2HHH - chains A and E of the 21 polymer chains in the assembly; structure by X-ray diffraction, 3.35 A resolution.

# Chain A
Molecule: 16S ribosomal RNA
From: Thermus thermophilus
Sequence (1522 nucleotides; row label = number of the first residue in the row):
     1 UUUGUUGGAG AGUUUGAUCC UGGCUCAGGG UGAACGCUGG CGGCGUGCCU AAGACAUGCA
    61 AGUCGUGCGG GCCGCGGGGU UUUACUCCGU GGUCAGCGGC GGACGGGUGA GUAACGCGUG
   121 GGUGACCUAC CCGGAAGAGG GGGACAACCC GGGGAAACUC GGGCUAAUCC CCCAUGUGGA
   181 CCCGCCCCUU GGGGUGUGUC CAAAGGGCUU UGCCCGCUUC CGGAUGGGCC CGCGUCCCAU
   241 CAGCUAGUUG GUGGGGUAAU GGCCCACCAA GGCGACGACG GGUAGCCGGU CUGAGAGGAU
   301 GGCCGGCCAC AGGGGCACUG AGACACGGGC CCCACUCCUA CGGGAGGCAG CAGUUAGGAA
   361 UCUUCCGCAA UGGGCGCAAG CCUGACGGAG CGACGCCGCU UGGAGGAAGA AGCCCUUCGG
   421 GGUGUAAACU CCUGAACCCG GGACGAAACC CCCGACGAGG GGACUGACGG UACCGGGGUA
   481 AUAGCGCCGG CCAACUCCGU GCCAGCAGCC GCGGUAAUAC GGAGGGCGCG AGCGUUACCC
   541 GGAUUCACUG GGCGUAAAGG GCGUGUAGGC GGCCUGGGGC GUCCCAUGUG AAAGACCACG
   601 GCUCAACCGU GGGGGAGCGU GGGAUACGCU CAGGCUAGAC GGUGGGAGAG GGUGGUGGAA
   661 UUCCCGGAGU AGCGGUGAAA UGCGCAGAUA CCGGGAGGAA CGCCGAUGGC GAAGGCAGCC
   721 ACCUGGUCCA CCCGUGACGC UGAGGCGCGA AAGCGUGGGG AGCAAACCGG AUUAGAUACC
   781 CGGGUAGUCC ACGCCCUAAA CGAUGCGCGC UAGGUCUCUG GGUCUCCUGG GGGCCGAAGC
   841 UAACGCGUUA AGCGCGCCGC CUGGGGAGUA CGGCCGCAAG GCUGAAACUC AAAGGAAUUG
   901 ACGGGGGCCC GCACAAGCGG UGGAGCAUGU GGUUUAAUUC GAAGCAACGC GAAGAACCUU
   961 ACCAGGCCUU GACAUGCUAG GGAACCCGGG UGAAAGCCUG GGGUGCCCCG CGAGGGGAGC
  1021 CCUAGCACAG GUGCUGCAUG GCCGUCGUCA GCUCGUGCCG UGAGGUGUUG GGUUAAGUCC
  1081 CGCAACGAGC GCAACCCCCG CCGUUAGUUG CCAGCGGUUC GGCCGGGCAC UCUAACGGGA
  1141 CUGCCCGCGA AAGCGGGAGG AAGGAGGGGA CGACGUCUGG UCAGCAUGGC CCUUACGGCC
  1201 UGGGCGACAC ACGUGCUACA AUGCCCACUA CAAAGCGAUG CCACCCGGCA ACGGGGAGCU
  1261 AAUCGCAAAA AGGUGGGCCC AGUUCGGAUU GGGGUCUGCA ACCCGACCCC AUGAAGCCGG
  1321 AAUCGCUAGU AAUCGCGGAU CAGCCAUGCC GCGGUGAAUA CGUUCCCGGG CCUUGUACAC
  1381 ACCGCCCGUC ACGCCAUGGG AGCGGGCUCU ACCCGAAGUC GCCGGGAGCC UACGGGCAGG
  1441 CGCCGAGGGU AGGGCCCGUG ACUGGGGCGA AGUCGUAACA AGGUAGCUGU ACCGGAAGGU
  1501 GCGGCUGGAU CACCUCCUUU CU
Disordered / not traced: 1-5, 1511-1522
Residues lining bound ligands:
  - kasugamycin (KSG; (1S,2R,3S,4R,5S,6S)-2,3,4,5,6-pentahydroxycyclohexyl 2-amino-4-{[carboxy(imino)methyl]amino}-2,3,4,6-tetradeoxy-alpha-D-arabino-hexopyranoside), molecule 1: G677, U772, U773
  - kasugamycin (KSG), molecule 2: A776, A778, C779, G904, U1476, A1477, G1482, G1483, U1484

# Chain E
Molecule: 30S ribosomal protein S5
From: Thermus thermophilus
Reference sequence: P27152 (RS5_THETH); residues 1-162 here correspond to UniProt positions 0-161 (UniProt number = residue number - 1)
Sequence (162 residues; row label = number of the first residue in the row):
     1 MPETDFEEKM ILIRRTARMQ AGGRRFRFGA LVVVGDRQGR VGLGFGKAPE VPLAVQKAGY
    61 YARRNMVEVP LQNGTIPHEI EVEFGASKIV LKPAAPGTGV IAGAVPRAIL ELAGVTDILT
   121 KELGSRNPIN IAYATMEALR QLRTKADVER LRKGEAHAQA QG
Disordered / not traced: 1-4, 155-162

# How chain A and chain E interact
Contacting residue pairs (80):
  U6(A) - Ala95(E)  base contact
  G7(A) - Ala94(E)  base contact
  G7(A) - Ala95(E)  hydrogen bond to the base
  G7(A) - Thr98(E)  hydrogen bond to the base
  G7(A) - Leu119(E)  base contact
  G8(A) - Lys92(E)  hydrogen bond to the base
  G8(A) - Ile101(E)  phosphate contact
  G8(A) - Leu119(E)  phosphate contact
  G8(A) - Thr120(E)  hydrogen bond to the sugar
  G8(A) - Lys121(E)  base contact
  A9(A) - Ile101(E)  sugar contact
  A9(A) - Ala102(E)  hydrogen bond to the sugar
  A9(A) - Gly103(E)  hydrogen bond to the sugar
  A9(A) - Arg107(E)  base contact
  A9(A) - Thr120(E)  sugar contact
  G10(A) - Gly103(E)  hydrogen bond to the phosphate
  G10(A) - Lys121(E)  salt bridge to the phosphate
  G10(A) - Glu122(E)  hydrogen bond to the phosphate
  G10(A) - Arg126(E)  base contact
  A11(A) - Arg126(E)  phosphate contact
  G16(A) - Ala17(E)  hydrogen bond to the base
  G16(A) - Arg18(E)  base contact
  G16(A) - Met19(E)  base contact
  G16(A) - Arg24(E)  hydrogen bond to the sugar
  A17(A) - Thr16(E)  hydrogen bond to the sugar
  A17(A) - Ala17(E)  hydrogen bond to the sugar
  U18(A) - Arg14(E)  hydrogen bond to the phosphate
  C19(A) - Arg14(E)  salt bridge to the phosphate
  C19(A) - Asn127(E)  hydrogen bond to the phosphate
  C19(A) - Ile129(E)  phosphate contact
  C19(A) - Asn130(E)  phosphate contact
  C20(A) - Ala86(E)  phosphate contact
  C20(A) - Ser125(E)  hydrogen bond to the phosphate
  C20(A) - Asn127(E)  hydrogen bond to the phosphate
  C20(A) - Asn130(E)  hydrogen bond to the phosphate
  U21(A) - Ala86(E)  phosphate contact
  U21(A) - Ser125(E)  phosphate contact
  A543(A) - Lys121(E)  salt bridge to the phosphate
  A543(A) - Arg126(E)  salt bridge to the phosphate
  A842(A) - Gly85(E)  phosphate contact
  U899(A) - Arg18(E)  sugar contact
  U899(A) - Met19(E)  hydrogen bond to the sugar
  G900(A) - Met19(E)  sugar contact
  G900(A) - Gln20(E)  hydrogen bond to the phosphate
  G900(A) - Ala21(E)  phosphate contact
  A901(A) - Ala21(E)  phosphate contact
  C1052(A) - Arg25(E)  hydrogen bond to the phosphate
  U1053(A) - Arg18(E)  salt bridge to the phosphate
  U1053(A) - Gln20(E)  phosphate contact
  U1053(A) - Arg25(E)  salt bridge to the phosphate
  G1055(A) - Ala48(E)  phosphate contact
  G1055(A) - Pro49(E)  phosphate contact
  G1055(A) - Lys57(E)  salt bridge to the phosphate
  U1056(A) - Lys57(E)  salt bridge to the phosphate
  U1056(A) - Tyr60(E)  phosphate contact
  G1057(A) - Tyr60(E)  hydrogen bond to the phosphate
  G1057(A) - Tyr61(E)  hydrogen bond to the phosphate
  G1060(A) - Lys47(E)  hydrogen bond to the base
  U1061(A) - Phe84(E)  sugar contact
  U1061(A) - Ile129(E)  sugar contact
  U1061(A) - Asn130(E)  hydrogen bond to the sugar
  U1061(A) - Tyr133(E)  sugar contact
  G1062(A) - Arg14(E)  hydrogen bond to the sugar
  G1062(A) - Tyr133(E)  hydrogen bond to the phosphate
  A1063(A) - Arg14(E)  salt bridge to the phosphate
  A1063(A) - Thr16(E)  hydrogen bond to the phosphate
  A1063(A) - Ala17(E)  hydrogen bond to the sugar
  A1063(A) - Phe45(E)  phosphate contact
  A1063(A) - Lys47(E)  phosphate contact
  G1064(A) - Thr16(E)  hydrogen bond to the phosphate
  G1064(A) - Ala17(E)  phosphate contact
  G1064(A) - Arg27(E)  salt bridge to the phosphate
  G1065(A) - Arg27(E)  salt bridge to the phosphate
  C1174(A) - Arg25(E)  hydrogen bond to the base
  U1176(A) - Gly22(E)  sugar contact
  A1379(A) - Met19(E)  sugar contact
  A1379(A) - Arg24(E)  phosphate contact
  C1380(A) - Arg24(E)  salt bridge to the phosphate
  A1381(A) - Met19(E)  base contact
  A1381(A) - Gln20(E)  hydrogen bond to the base
Interface residues without a listed pair, chain A (37 interface residues in all): G542, U544, C1054, G1175
Interface residues without a listed pair, chain E (45 interface residues in all): Gly23, Leu53, Arg64, Ser87, Pro93, Leu123

# In short
Chain A and chain E form an interface of 37 and 45 residues respectively; the contacts include 31 hydrogen
bonds and 12 salt bridges. Polar pairs include G7(A)-Ala95(E), G7(A)-Thr98(E) and G8(A)-Lys92(E). Chain A
binds kasugamycin.
Chain A is 16S ribosomal RNA and chain E is 30S ribosomal protein S5, both from Thermus thermophilus; the
structure, Crystal structure of kasugamycin bound to the 30S ribosomal subunit, was determined by X-ray
diffraction.
